Entry 8D3Q (electron microscopy, 3.90 A resolution); this record covers chains H and I of the 10 polymer chains in the assembly.

== Chain H ==
Molecule: PAM/NoPAM strand 1
Sequence (32 nucleotides; each row starts with the number of its first residue):
     1 CGTAGCTGAGGACCACCAGAACTTTTTTGAAT

== Chain I ==
Molecule: CRISPR-associated exonuclease Cas4
From: Alkalihalobacillus halodurans C-125
Notes: EC 3.1.12.1
UniProtKB: A0A4Y7WTW2 (A0A4Y7WTW2_ALKHA); numbering as in UniProt (aligned over 3-219)
Amino-acid sequence (218 residues; each row starts with the number of its first residue):
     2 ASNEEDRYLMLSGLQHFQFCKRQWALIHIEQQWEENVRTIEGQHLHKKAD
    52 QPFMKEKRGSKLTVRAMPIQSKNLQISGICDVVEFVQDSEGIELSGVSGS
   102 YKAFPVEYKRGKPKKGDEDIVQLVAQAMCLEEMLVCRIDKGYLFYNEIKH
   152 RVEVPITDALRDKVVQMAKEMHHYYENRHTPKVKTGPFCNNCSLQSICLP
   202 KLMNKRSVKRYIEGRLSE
Differences from the reference sequence: expression tag (2); conflict Met11 (Leu in A0A4Y7WTW2), Ser101 (Cys in A0A4Y7WTW2)
Ion coordination: 4Fe-4S cluster Fe: Cys21, Cys190, Cys193, Cys199; Mn2+: Glu108, Tyr109, Lys110
Ligand contacts: 4Fe-4S cluster (SF4): Phe20, Cys21, Lys22, Arg23, Gln24, Val184, Cys190, Cys193, Leu195, Gln196, Cys199, Pro201
Reported in the primary citation:
  - mutagenesis - Q44A, S194A: decreased catalytic activity
  - mutagenesis - Q16A, Q24A: abolished catalytic activity
  - specificity-determining residues: Gln16, Gln24
  - mutagenesis - K206A/R207A/K210A/R211A: unchanged catalytic activity on HSI substrate

== Chain H / chain I interface ==
Contacting residue pairs - 39 pairs, chain H then chain I:
  DT26(H) - Ile80(I)  base contact
  DT27(H) - Met11(I)  phosphate contact
  DT27(H) - Ser78(I)  phosphate contact
  DT27(H) - Gly79(I)  phosphate contact
  DT27(H) - Ile80(I)  hydrogen bond to the phosphate
  DT28(H) - Leu12(I)  phosphate contact
  DT28(H) - Ser13(I)  hydrogen bond to the phosphate
  DT28(H) - His47(I)  hydrogen bond to the base
  DT28(H) - Gly79(I)  phosphate contact
  DT28(H) - Ile80(I)  hydrogen bond to the phosphate
  DT28(H) - Asp82(I)  phosphate contact
  DG29(H) - His17(I)  base contact
  DG29(H) - Trp34(I)  base contact
  DG29(H) - Thr40(I)  sugar contact
  DG29(H) - Gly43(I)  phosphate contact
  DG29(H) - Gln44(I)  base contact
  DG29(H) - His47(I)  sugar contact
  DG29(H) - Asp82(I)  phosphate contact
  DG29(H) - Tyr109(I)  phosphate contact
  DG29(H) - Lys110(I)  salt bridge to the phosphate
  DG29(H) - Gln123(I)  phosphate contact
  DA30(H) - His17(I)  base contact
  DA30(H) - Gln24(I)  base contact
  DA30(H) - Arg39(I)  sugar contact
  DA30(H) - Gly43(I)  phosphate contact
  DA30(H) - Lys110(I)  salt bridge to the phosphate
  DA30(H) - Arg111(I)  hydrogen bond to the phosphate
  DA30(H) - Asn192(I)  base contact
  DA30(H) - Ser194(I)  hydrogen bond to the base
  DA31(H) - Gln16(I)  hydrogen bond to the base
  DA31(H) - Phe20(I)  stacking on the base
  DA31(H) - Gln24(I)  base contact
  DA31(H) - Arg39(I)  salt bridge to the phosphate
  DA31(H) - Arg111(I)  salt bridge to the phosphate
  DA31(H) - Gly112(I)  phosphate contact
  DA31(H) - Asn192(I)  hydrogen bond to the phosphate
  DA31(H) - Cys193(I)  base contact
  DT32(H) - Pro188(I)  phosphate contact
  DT32(H) - Asn192(I)  sugar contact
Other interface residues (no listed pair), chain I (34 interface residues in all): Ile28, Asn37, Glu108, Lys113, Lys115, Glu119, Glu148, Phe189

== In short ==
The interface between chain H and chain I involves 7 residues on one side and 34 on the other; the contacts
include 8 hydrogen bonds, 4 salt bridges and 1 aromatic stacking contact. Among the polar pairs are
DT28(H)-His47(I), DA30(H)-Ser194(I) and DA31(H)-Gln16(I). From the paper: Q44A and S194A of chain I reduce
catalytic activity; specificity determinants Gln16(I) and Gln24(I); 5 substitutions were tested in all.
Chain H is PAM/NoPAM strand 1 and chain I is CRISPR-associated exonuclease Cas4 (Alkalihalobacillus halodurans
C-125); the structure, Type I-C Cas4-Cas1-Cas2 complex bound to a PAM/NoPAM prespacer, was determined by
electron microscopy (same publication as 8D3L, 8D3M and 8D3P).
